PDB entry 8SI9 | electron microscopy, 2.98 A resolution | chains I and J of the 9 polymer chains in the assembly

== Chain I ==
Molecule: Kappa Fab Light Chain
Source organism: Mus musculus
Notes: antibody fragment or engineered binder
Sequence (213 residues; row label = number of the first residue in the row):
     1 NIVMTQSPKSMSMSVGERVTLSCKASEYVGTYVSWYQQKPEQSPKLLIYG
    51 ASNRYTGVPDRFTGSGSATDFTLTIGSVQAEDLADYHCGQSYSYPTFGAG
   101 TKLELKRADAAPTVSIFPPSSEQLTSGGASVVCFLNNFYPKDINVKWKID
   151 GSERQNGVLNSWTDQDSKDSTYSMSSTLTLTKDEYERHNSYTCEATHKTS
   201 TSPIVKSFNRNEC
Unresolved in the structure: 106-213
Disulfides: Cys-23/Cys-88

== Chain J ==
Molecule: IgG2b Fab Heavy Chain
Source organism: Mus musculus
Notes: antibody fragment or engineered binder
Sequence (454 residues; row label = number of the first residue in the row):
     1 EVQLQQSGAELVKPGASVKLSCTASGFNIKDTYMYWVKQRPEQGLEWIGR
    51 IDPANGDTKYDPKFQGKATITTDTFSNTAYLQLSSLTSEDTAVYYCARKG
   101 LRWAMDYWGQGTSVTVSTAKTTPPSVYPLAPGCGDTTGSSVTLGCLVKGY
   151 FPESVTVTWNSGSLSSSVHTFPALLQSGLYTMSSSVTVPSSTWPSQTVTC
   201 SVAHPASSTTVDKKLEPSGPISTINPCPPCKECHKCPAPNLEGGPSVFIF
   251 PPNIKDVLMISLTPKVTCVVVDVSEDDPDVQISWFVNNVEVHTAQTQTHR
   301 EDYNSTIRVVSTLPIQHQDWMSGKEFKCKVNNKDLPSPIERTISKIKGLV
   351 RAPQVYILPPPAEQLSRKDVSLTCLVVGFNPGDISVEWTSNGHTEENYKD
   401 TAPVLDSDGSYFIYSKLNMKTSKWEKTDSFSCNVRHEGLKNYYLKKTISR
   451 SPGK
Unresolved in the structure: 1, 118-454
Disulfides: Cys-22/Cys-96

== How chain I and chain J interact ==
Residue-residue contacts (30):
  Asn-1(I) with Asp-61(J)
  Tyr-32(I) with Arg-102(J)
  Ser-34(I) with Ala-104(J)
  Tyr-36(I) with Ala-104(J), hydrogen bond (side chain-backbone); Met-105(J); Trp-108(J)
  Gln-38(I) with Gln-39(J), hydrogen bond; Tyr-95(J)
  Gln-42(I) with Tyr-95(J)
  Ser-43(I) with Tyr-95(J); Gly-109(J)
  Pro-44(I) with Trp-108(J)
  Leu-46(I) with Ala-104(J); Asp-106(J)
  Tyr-49(I) with Leu-101(J); Ala-104(J), hydrophobic
  Gly-50(I) with Arg-102(J)
  Tyr-55(I) with Leu-101(J), hydrophobic; Asp-106(J); Tyr-107(J)
  Ser-91(I) with Trp-103(J), hydrogen bond (side chain-backbone)
  Tyr-94(I) with Trp-47(J), hydrophobic; Lys-59(J)
  Pro-95(I) with Tyr-35(J), hydrophobic; Trp-47(J); Met-105(J), hydrophobic
  Phe-97(I) with Leu-45(J), hydrophobic; Met-105(J), hydrophobic; Trp-108(J), hydrophobic
  Ala-99(I) with Gly-44(J)
Also at the interface, not in a pair above, chain I (21 interface residues in all): Thr-31, Asn-53, His-87, Gly-98
Also at the interface, not in a pair above, chain J (18 interface residues in all): Val-37

== Summary ==
Chain I and chain J form an interface of 21 and 18 residues respectively, with 3 hydrogen bonds. Polar pairs
include Tyr-36(I)/Ala-104(J), Gln-38(I)/Gln-39(J) and Ser-91(I)/Trp-103(J).
Here chain I is Kappa Fab Light Chain and chain J is IgG2b Fab Heavy Chain, both from Mus musculus. Entry 8SI9
(Human GABAA receptor alpha1-beta2-gamma2 subtype in complex with GABA plus allopregnanolone) was determined
by electron microscopy together with 8SGO and 8SID from the same study.
